6FBD - chains A and C of the 3 polymer chains in the assembly; structure by X-ray diffraction, 2.10 A resolution.

== Chain A ==
Protein: DNA polymerase I, thermostable
Organism: Thermus aquaticus
Notes: EC 2.7.7.7
UniProt: P19821 (DPO1_THEAQ); numbering as in UniProt (aligned over 293-832)
Amino-acid sequence (541 residues; each row starts with the number of its first residue):
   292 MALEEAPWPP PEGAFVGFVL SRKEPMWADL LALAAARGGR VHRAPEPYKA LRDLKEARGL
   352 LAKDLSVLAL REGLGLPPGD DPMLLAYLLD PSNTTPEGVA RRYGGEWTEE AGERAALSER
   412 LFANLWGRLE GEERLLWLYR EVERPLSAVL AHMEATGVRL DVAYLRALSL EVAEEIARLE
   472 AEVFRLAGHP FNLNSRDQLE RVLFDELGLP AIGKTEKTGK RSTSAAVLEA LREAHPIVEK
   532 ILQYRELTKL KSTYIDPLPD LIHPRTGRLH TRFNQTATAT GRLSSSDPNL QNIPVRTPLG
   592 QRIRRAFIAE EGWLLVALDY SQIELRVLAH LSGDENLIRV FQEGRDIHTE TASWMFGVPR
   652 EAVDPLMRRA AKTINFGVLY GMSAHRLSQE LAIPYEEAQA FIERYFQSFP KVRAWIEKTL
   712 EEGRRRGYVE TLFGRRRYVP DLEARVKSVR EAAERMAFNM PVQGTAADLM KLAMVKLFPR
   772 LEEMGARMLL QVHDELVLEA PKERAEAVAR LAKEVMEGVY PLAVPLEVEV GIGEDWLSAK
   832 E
Disordered / not traced: 292-293
Sequence notes: initiating methionine (292)
Metal / ion sites: Mn2+ site 1: Asp-610, Asp-785, Glu-786 (together with XG4) (shared with 1 residue of chain B); Mn2+ site 2: Asp-610, Tyr-611, Asp-785 (together with XG4)
Ligand contacts: XG4 (2'-deoxy-5'-O-[(R)-hydroxy{[(R)-hydroxy(phosphonooxy)phosphoryl]amino}phosphoryl]guanosine): Arg-573, Asp-610, Tyr-611, Ser-612, Gln-613, Ile-614, Glu-615, His-639, Arg-659, Lys-663, Thr-664, Phe-667, Tyr-671, Asp-785, Glu-786
Reported in the primary citation:
  - Mn2+ coordination: Asp-610, Tyr-611, Asp-785
  - binding site for the 12-nt DNA strand: Arg-587
  - catalytic residues: Lys-663 (citing earlier work)

== Chain C ==
Molecule: 16-nt DNA strand
Sequence (16 nucleotides; each row starts with the number of its first residue):
   201 AAACGGTGCC GTGGTC

== Chain A / chain C interface ==
Contacting residue pairs - 57 pairs, chain A then chain C:
  Asn-483(A) with DT212(C), hydrogen bond to the phosphate
  Asn-485(A) with DG211(C), phosphate contact; DT212(C), hydrogen bond to the phosphate
  Ser-486(A) with DT212(C), hydrogen bond to the phosphate; DG213(C), hydrogen bond to the phosphate
  Asp-488(A) with DG213(C), sugar contact
  Gln-489(A) with DG213(C), phosphate contact
  Gly-504(A) with DA201(C), sugar contact
  Lys-505(A) with DA201(C), sugar contact
  Glu-507(A) with DA202(C), phosphate contact
  Ser-513(A) with DA201(C), sugar contact
  Ser-515(A) with DA201(C), hydrogen bond to the phosphate
  Ala-517(A) with DA201(C), phosphate contact; DA202(C), base contact
  Val-518(A) with DA201(C), base contact
  Ser-543(A) with DC210(C), sugar contact
  Thr-544(A) with DC210(C), sugar contact
  Ala-568(A) with DT207(C), sugar contact; DG208(C), phosphate contact
  Thr-569(A) with DT207(C), phosphate contact
  Ala-570(A) with DG206(C), phosphate contact; DT207(C), hydrogen bond to the phosphate
  Thr-571(A) with DG206(C), sugar contact
  Arg-573(A) with DG205(C), base contact; DG206(C), base contact
  Ser-575(A) with DT207(C), phosphate contact; DG208(C), hydrogen bond to the phosphate
  Ser-576(A) with DG208(C), sugar contact
  Ser-577(A) with DG208(C), phosphate contact; DC209(C), phosphate contact
  Asp-578(A) with DC209(C), hydrogen bond to the phosphate
  Asn-580(A) with DG208(C), hydrogen bond to the sugar; DC209(C), phosphate contact
  Thr-664(A) with DC204(C), base contact
  Phe-667(A) with DC204(C), base contact
  Gly-668(A) with DC204(C), base contact
  Tyr-671(A) with DC204(C), base contact
  Gly-672(A) with DA203(C), sugar contact; DC204(C), sugar contact
  Met-673(A) with DA203(C), base contact; DC204(C), hydrogen bond to the sugar
  Ser-674(A) with DA203(C), base contact; DC204(C), hydrogen bond to the phosphate
  Arg-677(A) with DA202(C), base contact; DC204(C), salt bridge to the phosphate
  Gln-680(A) with DA202(C), base contact
  Glu-681(A) with DA202(C), base contact
  Arg-728(A) with DG206(C), salt bridge to the phosphate
  Arg-746(A) with DA203(C), sugar contact; DC204(C), hydrogen bond to the phosphate; DG205(C), salt bridge to the phosphate
  Met-747(A) with DG205(C), phosphate contact; DG206(C), phosphate contact
  Asn-750(A) with DG205(C), sugar contact
  Gln-754(A) with DG205(C), hydrogen bond to the base; DG206(C), hydrogen bond to the sugar
  His-784(A) with DG206(C), base contact
Also at the interface, not in a pair above, chain A (45 interface residues in all): Lys-540, Pro-548, Asn-565, Pro-579, Asn-583

== Summary ==
45 residues of chain A and 13 residues of chain C are in contact, with 14 hydrogen bonds and 3 salt bridges.
Polar contacts include Gln-754(A)/DG205(C), Asn-580(A)/DG208(C) and Met-673(A)/DC204(C). Chain A binds
compound XG4. The paper reports the catalytic residue Lys-663(A); a binding site for the 12-nt DNA strand at
Arg-587(A).
Here chain A is DNA polymerase I, thermostable (Thermus aquaticus) and chain C is a 16-nt DNA strand. Entry
6FBD (KlenTaq DNA polymerase processing a modified primer - bearing the modification upstream at the second
primer ...) was determined by X-ray diffraction, deposited together with 6FBC, 6FBE, 6FBF, 6FBG, 6FBH and
6FBI.
